PDB entry 6GHT | X-ray diffraction, 1.12 A resolution | chain A

Chain A:
Protein: Probable phosphite transport system-binding protein HtxB
From: Pseudomonas stutzeri
Reference sequence: O69061 (HTXB_PSEST); the construct lacks a stretch of the UniProt sequence, so the offset changes along the chain: 2-63 = UniProt 34-95; 65-157 = UniProt 97-189; 159-242 = UniProt 191-274; 243-264 = UniProt 277-298
Chain sequence (274 residues; numbered 1 to 272 plus 4 insertion-coded residues; 2 numbers in that range are skipped by the numbering (no residue carries them; nothing is unmodelled there); the number before each row is that of its first residue; a row labelled like 242A-242B holds insertion residues (242A, then the next letters in order)):
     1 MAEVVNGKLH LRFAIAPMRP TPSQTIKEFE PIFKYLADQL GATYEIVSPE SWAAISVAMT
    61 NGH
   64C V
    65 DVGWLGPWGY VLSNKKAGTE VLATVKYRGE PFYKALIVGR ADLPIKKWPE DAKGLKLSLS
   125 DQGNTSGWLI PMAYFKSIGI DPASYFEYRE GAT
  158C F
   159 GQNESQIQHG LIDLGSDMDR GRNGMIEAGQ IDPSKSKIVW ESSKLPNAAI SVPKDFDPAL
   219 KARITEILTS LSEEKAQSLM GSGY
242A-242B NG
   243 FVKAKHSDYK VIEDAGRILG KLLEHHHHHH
Not modelled in the structure: 1, 263-272
Sequence notes: initiating methionine (1); engineered mutation Ala206 (Asp238 in O69061); expression tag (265-272)
Residues lining bound ligands: phosphinate (HP4): Trp52, Gly70, Pro71, Tyr97, Gly127, Asn128, Thr129, Ser130, Met176
From the paper describing this entry:
  - binding site for acetic acid: Trp68, Arg178
  - conformationally variable residues (side-chain flip): Met18
  - contacts within the chain: Val89-Ala206 (backbone contact)
  - mutagenesis - D206A: abolished binding to phosphite

In short:
Bound to chain A: phosphinate. From the paper: a binding site for acetic acid at Trp68 and Arg178; D206A
abolishes binding to phosphite.
Chain A is Probable phosphite transport system-binding protein HtxB (Pseudomonas stutzeri); the structure,
HtxB D206A protein variant from Pseudomonas stutzeri in complex with hypophosphite to 1.12 A resolution, was
determined by X-ray diffraction together with 6GHQ and 6EMN from the same study.
